2P8M - chains A and B of the 3 polymer chains in the assembly; structure by X-ray diffraction, 2.70 A resolution.

== Chain A ==
Molecule: nmAb 2F5, light chain
From: Homo sapiens
Chain sequence (214 residues; numbered 1 to 214; the number before each row is that of its first residue):
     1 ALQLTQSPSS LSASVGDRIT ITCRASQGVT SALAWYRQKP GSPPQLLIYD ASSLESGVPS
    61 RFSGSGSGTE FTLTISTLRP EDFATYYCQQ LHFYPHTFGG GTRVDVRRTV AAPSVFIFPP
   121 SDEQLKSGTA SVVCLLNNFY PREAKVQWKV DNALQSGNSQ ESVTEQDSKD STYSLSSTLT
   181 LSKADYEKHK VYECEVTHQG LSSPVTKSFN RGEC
Not modelled in the structure: 214
Disulfide bonds: Cys23-Cys88, Cys134-Cys194

== Chain B ==
Molecule: nmAb 2F5, heavy chain
From: Homo sapiens
Chain sequence (235 residues; each row starts with the number of its first residue; note: 1 number in that range is skipped by the numbering (no residue carries it; nothing is unmodelled there); a row labelled like 35A-35B holds insertion residues (35A, then the next letters in order)):
     1 RITLKESGPP LVKPTQTLTL TCSFSGFSLS DFGVG
35A-35B VG
    36 WIRQPPGKAL EWLAIIYSDD DKRYSPSLNT RLTITKDTSK NQVVLVM
82A-82C TRV
    83 SPVDTATYFC AHRRGPT
99A-99I TLFGVPIAR
100I-100N GPVNAM
   101 DVWGQGITVT ISSTSTKGPS VFPLAPSSKS TAGGTAALGC LVKDYFPEPV TVSWNSGALT
   161 SGVHTFPAVL QSSGLYSLSS VVTVPSSSLG TQTYTCNVNH KPSNTKVDKR VEPKSC
Not modelled in the structure: 99A-99I, 128-133, 214-216
Disulfide bonds: Cys22-Cys92, Cys140-Cys196

== Chain A / chain B interface ==
Contacting residue pairs (80; chain A residue first):
  Ser31(A) with Asn100L(B)
  Ala32(A) with Asn100L(B)
  Ala34(A) with Asn100L(B); Ala100M(B), hydrophobic
  Tyr36(A) with Ala100M(B); Met100N(B), hydrogen bond (side chain-backbone); Trp103(B)
  Gln38(A) with Gln39(B), hydrogen bond; Phe91(B)
  Pro43(A) with Phe91(B), hydrophobic; Gly104(B); Gln105(B)
  Pro44(A) with Leu45(B), hydrophobic; Trp103(B)
  Leu46(A) with Arg96(B); Ala100M(B), hydrophobic; Met100N(B); Asp101(B)
  Tyr49(A) with Arg96(B); Gly100I(B); Pro100J(B), hydrophobic; Asn100L(B); Ala100M(B), hydrophobic
  Asp50(A) with Gly100I(B); Asn100L(B), hydrogen bond
  Glu55(A) with Arg1(B), salt bridge; Arg96(B), salt bridge
  Tyr87(A) with Gln39(B), hydrogen bond; Lys43(B); Ala44(B); Leu45(B)
  Gln89(A) with Trp47(B); Met100N(B)
  Leu91(A) with Arg95(B); Val100K(B); Asn100L(B); Ala100M(B)
  Tyr94(A) with Tyr52(B), hydrogen bond; Arg58(B)
  Pro95(A) with Trp47(B), hydrophobic; Pro61(B)
  His96(A) with Trp47(B); Arg95(B)
  Phe98(A) with Ile37(B), hydrophobic; Leu45(B), hydrophobic; Trp103(B), hydrophobic
  Gly99(A) with Ala44(B)
  Gly100(A) with Ala44(B)
  Phe116(A) with Thr135(B); Ala137(B), hydrophobic
  Phe118(A) with Leu124(B); Ala125(B); Ala137(B)
  Ser121(A) with Phe122(B); Pro123(B)
  Glu123(A) with Phe122(B); Lys209(B), salt bridge
  Gln124(A) with Phe122(B); Lys143(B)
  Ser131(A) with Leu141(B); Lys143(B)
  Val133(A) with Leu124(B), hydrophobic
  Leu135(A) with Ala137(B), hydrophobic; Phe166(B), hydrophobic; Val181(B), hydrophobic
  Asn137(A) with His164(B), hydrogen bond
  Asn138(A) with His164(B)
  Gln160(A) with Val169(B); Leu170(B), hydrogen bond (side chain-backbone); Gln171(B)
  Glu161(A) with Val169(B)
  Ser162(A) with Phe166(B); Pro167(B), hydrogen bond (side chain-backbone)
  Val163(A) with Pro167(B)
  Thr164(A) with Phe166(B)
  Ser174(A) with His164(B), hydrogen bond; Phe166(B)
  Leu175(A) with Phe166(B)
  Ser176(A) with Phe166(B); Ser179(B), hydrogen bond
Other interface residues (no listed pair), chain A (40 interface residues in all): Leu33, Gly41
Other interface residues (no listed pair), chain B (48 interface residues in all): Glu46, Ile50, Tyr59, Val121, Ala136, Leu138, Thr165, Thr183

== In short ==
Chain A and chain B form an interface of 40 and 48 residues respectively; the contacts include 10 hydrogen
bonds and 3 salt bridges. Polar pairs include Glu55(A)-Arg1(B), Glu55(A)-Arg96(B) and Glu123(A)-Lys209(B).
Chain A is nmAb 2F5, light chain and chain B is nmAb 2F5, heavy chain, both from Homo sapiens; the structure,
Crystal structure of the HIV-1 Cross Neutralizing Monoclonal Antibody 2F5 in complex with gp41 Peptide
ELLELDKWASLWN ..., was determined by X-ray diffraction, deposited together with 2P8L, 2P8P, 2PR4, 3D0V, 3DRO
and 3DRQ.
